PDB entry 7M3L | electron microscopy, 3.20 A resolution | chains A1 and L2 of the 3 polymer chains in the assembly

Chain A1:
Name: Capsid protein 2
Organism: Canine parvovirus type 2
UniProt: B2ZG07 (B2ZG07_PAVC); residue numbers follow UniProt; this construct covers 1-584
Amino-acid sequence (584 residues; row label = number of the first residue in the row):
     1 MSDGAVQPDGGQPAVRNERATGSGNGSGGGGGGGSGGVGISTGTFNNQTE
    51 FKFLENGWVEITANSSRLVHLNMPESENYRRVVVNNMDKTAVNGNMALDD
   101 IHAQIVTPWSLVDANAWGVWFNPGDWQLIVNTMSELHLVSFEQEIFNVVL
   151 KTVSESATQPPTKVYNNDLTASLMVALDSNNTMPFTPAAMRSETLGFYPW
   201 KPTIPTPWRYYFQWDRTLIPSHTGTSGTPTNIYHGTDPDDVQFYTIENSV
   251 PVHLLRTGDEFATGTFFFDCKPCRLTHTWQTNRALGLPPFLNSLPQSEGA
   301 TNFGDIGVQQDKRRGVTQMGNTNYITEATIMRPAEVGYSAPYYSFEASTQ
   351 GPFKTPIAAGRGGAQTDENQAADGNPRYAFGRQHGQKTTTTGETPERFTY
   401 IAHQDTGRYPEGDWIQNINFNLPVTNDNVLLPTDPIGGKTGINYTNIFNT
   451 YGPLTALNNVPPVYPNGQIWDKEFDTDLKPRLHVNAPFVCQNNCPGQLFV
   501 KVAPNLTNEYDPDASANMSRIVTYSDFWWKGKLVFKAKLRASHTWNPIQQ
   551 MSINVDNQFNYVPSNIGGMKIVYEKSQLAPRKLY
Not modelled in the structure: 1-36
Reported in the primary citation:
  - conformationally variable residues (loop rearrangement): His222 to Thr230
  - specificity-determining residues: Asn93 (citing earlier work)
  - mutagenesis - H222Y, G224E, G224R: decreased binding to Mab 14 (citing earlier work)

Chain L2:
Name: Fab14 Light Chain
Organism: Mus musculus
Amino-acid sequence (108 residues; each row starts with the number of its first residue):
     1 DIVMTQSHKFMSTSVGDRVSITCKASQDVNTALAWYQQIPGQSPKLLIYS
    51 ASNRYTGVPDRFTASGSGTDFTFTISSVQAEDLALYYCQQHYTTPWTFGG
   101 GTKLEIKR
Cystine bridges: Cys23-Cys88
Reported in the primary citation:
  - mutagenesis - S50G/N53G: decreased binding to CPV

How chain A1 and chain L2 interact:
Contacting residue pairs - 8 pairs, chain A1 then chain L2:
  His222(A1) - Asn30(L2)  hydrogen bond
  Thr223(A1) - His91(L2)  hydrogen bond (backbone-side chain)
  Thr223(A1) - Tyr92(L2)  hydrogen bond (side chain-backbone)
  Gly224(A1) - Asn30(L2)  hydrogen bond (backbone-side chain)
  Gly224(A1) - Thr31(L2)  hydrogen bond (backbone-side chain)
  Gly224(A1) - Ala32(L2)
  Thr225(A1) - Ser50(L2)  hydrogen bond (backbone-side chain)
  Ser226(A1) - Asn53(L2)
Interface residues without a listed pair, chain A1 (6 interface residues in all): Gly227
Interface features reported in the paper:
  - epitope / paratope residues, chain A1: His222(A1), Thr223(A1), Gly224(A1), Thr225(A1), Ser226(A1)

Overview:
6 residues of chain A1 and 7 residues of chain L2 are in contact; the contacts include 6 hydrogen bonds. Polar
pairs include His222(A1)-Asn30(L2), Thr223(A1)-His91(L2) and Thr223(A1)-Tyr92(L2). The paper reports that
H222Y, G224E and G224R of chain A1 reduce binding to Mab 14; epitope/paratope residues His222(A1), Thr223(A1)
and Gly224(A1) among others.
Here chain A1 is Capsid protein 2 (Canine parvovirus type 2) and chain L2 is Fab14 Light Chain (Mus musculus).
Entry 7M3L (Canine parvovirus and Fab14 at partial occupancy) was determined by electron microscopy, deposited
together with 7M3M, 7M3N and 7M3O.
